Entry 9FJE (electron microscopy, 3.01 A resolution); this record covers chains 2 and 3 of the 3 polymer chains in the assembly.

Chain 2:
Protein: Capsid protein VP2
From: Coxsackievirus B1
UniProt: A0A7T7KAA0 (A0A7T7KAA0_9ENTO); residues 12-260 here correspond to UniProt positions 81-329 (UniProt number = residue number + 69)
Chain sequence (249 residues; row label = number of the first residue in the row):
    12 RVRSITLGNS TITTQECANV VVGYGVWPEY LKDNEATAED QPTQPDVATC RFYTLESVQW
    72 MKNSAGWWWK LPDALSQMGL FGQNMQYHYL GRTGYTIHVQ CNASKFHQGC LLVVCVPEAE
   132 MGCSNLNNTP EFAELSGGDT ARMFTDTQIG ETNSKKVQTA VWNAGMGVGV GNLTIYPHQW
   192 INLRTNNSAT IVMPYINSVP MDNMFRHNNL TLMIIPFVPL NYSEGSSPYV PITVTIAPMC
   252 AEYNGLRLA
Unresolved in the structure: 44-53
Sequence notes: conflict Ala144 (Ser213 in A0A7T7KAA0), Thr151 (Ser220 in A0A7T7KAA0), Ile160 (Val229 in A0A7T7KAA0), Thr163 (Ser232 in A0A7T7KAA0), Ser165 (Ala234 in A0A7T7KAA0), Tyr187 (Phe256 in A0A7T7KAA0), Ile202 (Leu271 in A0A7T7KAA0)

Chain 3:
Protein: Capsid protein VP3
From: Coxsackievirus B1
UniProt: A0A7T7KAA0 (A0A7T7KAA0_9ENTO); residues 1-232 here correspond to UniProt positions 333-564 (UniProt number = residue number + 332)
Chain sequence (232 residues; each row starts with the number of its first residue):
     1 GLPVMTTPGS TQFLTSDDFQ SPSAMPQFDV TPEMQIPGRV NNLMEIAEVD SVVPVNNTEA
    61 NVNSLKAYQI PVQSNSDNGK QVFGFPLQPG ANGVLNRTLL GEILNYYTHW SGSIKLTFMF
   121 CGSAMATGKF LLAYSPPGAG VPKNRKDAML GTHVIWDVGL QSSCVLCVPW ISQTHYRYVV
   181 EDEYTAAGYI TCWYQTNIVV PADVQSSCDI LCFVSACNDF SVRMLKDTPF IR
Sequence notes: conflict Ala60 (Asp392 in A0A7T7KAA0), Asn63 (Ser395 in A0A7T7KAA0), Gly93 (Asn425 in A0A7T7KAA0), Ile190 (Val522 in A0A7T7KAA0)

Chain 2 / chain 3 interface:
Pairs across the interface (64):
  Tyr35(2) - Gly38(3)
  Lys116(2) - Ser123(3)  hydrogen bond (backbone-side chain)
  Lys116(2) - Ala124(3)
  Lys116(2) - Met125(3)
  Phe117(2) - Met125(3)  hydrophobic
  Phe117(2) - Ala202(3)
  Phe117(2) - Asp203(3)
  Phe117(2) - Val204(3)  hydrophobic
  Gln119(2) - Gly122(3)
  Gln119(2) - Ser123(3)
  Gln119(2) - Gln205(3)  hydrogen bond (side chain-backbone)
  Gln119(2) - Ser207(3)
  Cys121(2) - Met119(3)  hydrophobic
  Cys121(2) - Cys121(3)  hydrophobic
  Cys121(2) - Leu211(3)  hydrophobic
  Val172(2) - Leu65(3)  hydrophobic
  Trp173(2) - Asn63(3)
  Val181(2) - Tyr68(3)
  Gly182(2) - Ser51(3)
  Gly182(2) - Val52(3)  hydrogen bond (backbone-backbone)
  Gly182(2) - Tyr68(3)  hydrogen bond (backbone-side chain)
  Asn183(2) - Ser51(3)
  Asn183(2) - Arg97(3)  hydrogen bond (side chain-backbone)
  Asn183(2) - Thr98(3)
  Asn183(2) - Leu99(3)  hydrogen bond (side chain-backbone)
  Thr185(2) - Val49(3)
  Thr185(2) - Asp50(3)  hydrogen bond (side chain-backbone)
  Thr185(2) - Ser51(3)
  Ile186(2) - Ile46(3)  hydrophobic
  Ile186(2) - Val49(3)  hydrophobic
  Ile186(2) - Leu99(3)  hydrophobic
  Trp191(2) - Val52(3)  hydrophobic
  Trp191(2) - Phe213(3)  hydrophobic
  Asn193(2) - Met119(3)
  Asn193(2) - Phe120(3)  hydrogen bond (side chain-backbone)
  Asn193(2) - Cys121(3)
  Arg195(2) - Phe120(3)
  Arg195(2) - Gly122(3)  hydrogen bond (side chain-backbone)
  Arg195(2) - Ser123(3)  hydrogen bond (side chain-backbone)
  Arg195(2) - Ala124(3)
  Arg195(2) - Ala126(3)  hydrogen bond (side chain-backbone)
  Arg195(2) - Val158(3)  hydrogen bond (side chain-backbone)
  Arg195(2) - Ser162(3)  hydrogen bond
  Thr196(2) - Ser162(3)  hydrogen bond
  Tyr206(2) - Pro37(3)
  Asn208(2) - Met34(3)
  Asn208(2) - Ile36(3)
  Pro211(2) - Met34(3)
  Ile226(2) - Leu65(3)  hydrophobic
  Pro227(2) - Leu65(3)
  Phe228(2) - Val52(3)  hydrophobic
  Phe228(2) - Leu65(3)  hydrophobic
  Phe228(2) - Tyr68(3)  hydrophobic
  Phe228(2) - Gln69(3)  hydrogen bond (backbone-side chain)
  Val229(2) - Cys121(3)  hydrophobic
  Val229(2) - Asp209(3)
  Val229(2) - Leu211(3)  hydrophobic
  Pro230(2) - Gln69(3)
  Asn232(2) - Gln205(3)
  Asn232(2) - Ser207(3)
  Tyr233(2) - Gln205(3)  hydrogen bond (backbone-side chain)
  Ser234(2) - Asp203(3)  hydrogen bond (side chain-backbone)
  Ser234(2) - Val204(3)  hydrogen bond (side chain-backbone)
  Ser234(2) - Gln205(3)  hydrogen bond (side chain-backbone)
Other interface residues (no listed pair), chain 2 (36 interface residues in all): Val37, His118, Gly120, Gly180, Pro205, Ile207, Ser209, Val210, Glu235
Other interface residues (no listed pair), chain 3 (38 interface residues in all): Val62, Ser64, Gln161, Cys208

Overview:
36 residues of chain 2 face 38 of chain 3 across their interface; the contacts include 19 hydrogen bonds.
Polar pairs include Lys116(2)-Ser123(3), Gln119(2)-Gln205(3) and Gly182(2)-Tyr68(3).
Here chain 2 is Capsid protein VP2 and chain 3 is Capsid protein VP3, both from Coxsackievirus B1. Entry 9FJE
(Expanded formalin inactivated CVB1) was determined by electron microscopy (same publication as 9FJC and
9FJD).
